9EVZ - chains F and H of the 8 polymer chains in the assembly; structure by electron microscopy, 2.92 A resolution.

[Chain F]
Protein: Envelope glycoprotein gp41
Organism: Human immunodeficiency virus 1
Sequence (170 residues; numbered 512 to 681; the number before each row is that of its first residue):
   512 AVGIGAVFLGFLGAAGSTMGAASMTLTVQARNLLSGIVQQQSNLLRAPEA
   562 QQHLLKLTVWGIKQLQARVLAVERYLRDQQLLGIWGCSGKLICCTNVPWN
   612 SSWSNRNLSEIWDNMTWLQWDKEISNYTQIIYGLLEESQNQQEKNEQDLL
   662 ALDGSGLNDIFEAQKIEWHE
Unresolved in the structure: 512-521, 539-567, 664-681
Disulfides: Cys598-Cys604
Covalently attached groups: N-acetylglucosamine (NAG) linked to Asn637

[Chain H]
Protein: ELC07 heavy chain
Organism: Homo sapiens
Sequence (268 residues; row label = number of the first residue in the row; a row labelled like 82A-82C holds insertion residues (82A, then the next letters in order); numbers below 1 keep their minus sign (Met-19 is residue -19)):
   -19 METDTLLLWVLLLWVPGSTGEVQLVQSGAELKKAGSSVKLSCQAYGVAFS
    31 TYSFHWVRQAPGQGLEWLGGFI
   52A P
    53 LVGKPNYTNKFRGRLTITADESARTTYMEL
82A-82C RSL
    83 RSDDTAIYYCAGGGAYSS
100A-100J GGGRFHYFGM
   101 AVWGQGSTVTVSSASTKGPSVFPLAPSSKSTSGGTAALGCLVKDYFPEPV
   151 TVSWNSGALTSGVHTFPAVLQSSGLYSLSSVVTVPSSSLGTQTYICNVNH
   201 KPSNTKVDKRVEPKSCGSGENLYFQSAGHHHHHH
Unresolved in the structure: -19 to 0, 217-234
Disulfides: Cys22-Cys92, Cys140-Cys196

[Interface between chain F and chain H]
Residue-residue contacts - 18 pairs, chain F then chain H:
  Gly531(F) - Ala97(H)
  Gly531(F) - Tyr98(H)
  Ala532(F) - Thr31(H)
  Ser534(F) - Tyr98(H)
  Ser534(F) - Ser99(H)  hydrogen bond (side chain-backbone)
  Met535(F) - Leu53(H)
  Met535(F) - Ala97(H)
  Met535(F) - Tyr98(H)
  Met535(F) - Phe100E(H)  hydrophobic
  Ile603(F) - Ser100(H)
  Ile603(F) - Gly100A(H)
  Cys605(F) - Ser100(H)
  Cys605(F) - Arg100D(H)
  Leu619(F) - Phe100H(H)
  Ser620(F) - Phe100H(H)
  Trp623(F) - Tyr98(H)  hydrophobic
  Asp624(F) - Gly96(H)
  Asp624(F) - Phe100H(H)
Other interface residues (no listed pair), chain F (11 interface residues in all): Thr536

[In short]
Chain F and chain H each contribute 11 residues to their interface; the contacts include 1 hydrogen bond. Its
one hydrogen-bonded contact is Ser534(F)-Ser99(H). Covalently linked N-acetylglucosamine: at Asn637(F).
Here chain F is Envelope glycoprotein gp41 (Human immunodeficiency virus 1) and chain H is ELC07 heavy chain
(Homo sapiens). Entry 9EVZ (HIV-1 envelope glycoprotein (BG505 gp140 SOSIP.664) trimer in complex with ELC07
broadly neutralizing antibody) was determined by electron microscopy.
